8CXH - chains B and C of the 10 polymer chains in the assembly; structure by electron microscopy, 3.20 A resolution.

Chain B (and C):
Protein: Ankyrin repeat family A protein 2, Envelope E protein
From: Zika virus
Notes: chain C of this document is another copy of the same molecule, construct and numbering; everything in this record applies to it too
UniProtKB: chimeric construct of Q9H9E1, A0A142DS37: residues -134 to 0 from Q9H9E1 (ANRA2_HUMAN) positions 1-135 (UniProt number = residue number + 135); residues 1-504 from A0A142DS37 positions 291-794 (UniProt number = residue number + 290)
Sequence (639 residues; numbered -134 to 504; the number before each row is that of its first residue; numbers below 1 keep their minus sign (Met-134 is residue -134)):
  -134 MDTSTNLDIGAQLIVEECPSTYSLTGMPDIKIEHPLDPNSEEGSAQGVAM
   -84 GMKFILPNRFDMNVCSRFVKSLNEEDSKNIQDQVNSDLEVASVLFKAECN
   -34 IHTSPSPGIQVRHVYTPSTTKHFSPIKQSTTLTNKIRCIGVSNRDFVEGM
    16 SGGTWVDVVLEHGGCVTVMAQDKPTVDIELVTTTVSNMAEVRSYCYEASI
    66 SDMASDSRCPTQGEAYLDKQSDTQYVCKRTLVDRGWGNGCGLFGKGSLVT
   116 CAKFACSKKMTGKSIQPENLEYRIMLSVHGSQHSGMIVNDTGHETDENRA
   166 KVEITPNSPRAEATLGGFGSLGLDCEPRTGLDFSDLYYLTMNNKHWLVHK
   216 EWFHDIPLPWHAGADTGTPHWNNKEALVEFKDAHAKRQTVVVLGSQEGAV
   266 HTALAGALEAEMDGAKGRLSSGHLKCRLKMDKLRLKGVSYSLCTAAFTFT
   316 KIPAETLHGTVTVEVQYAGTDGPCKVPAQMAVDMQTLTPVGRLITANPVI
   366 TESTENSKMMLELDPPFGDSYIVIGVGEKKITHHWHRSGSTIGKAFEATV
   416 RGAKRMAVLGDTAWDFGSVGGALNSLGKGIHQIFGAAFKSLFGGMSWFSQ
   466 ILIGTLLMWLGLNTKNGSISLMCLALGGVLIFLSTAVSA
Disordered / not traced: -134 to 0, 151-160, 502-504 (chain C: -134 to 0, 502-504)
Disulfide bonds: Cys92-Cys116, Cys308-Cys339

How chain B and chain C interact:
Pairs across the interface (49):
  Ile4(B) with Phe108(C), hydrophobic
  Gly5(B) with Asp98(C)
  Val6(B) with Asp98(C)
  Ser7(B) with Asp98(C), hydrogen bond; Lys110(C)
  His27(B) with His249(C)
  Asp98(B) with Gly5(C); Val6(C); Ser7(C), hydrogen bond
  Trp101(B) with Ser149(C), hydrogen bond (backbone-side chain); Ile152(C); Lys316(C); Ile317(C); Ala319(C), hydrophobic; Thr327(C); Met375(C), hydrogen bond
  Gly102(B) with Val153(C)
  Phe108(B) with Ile4(C), hydrophobic; Ala319(C), hydrophobic; Glu320(C); Thr321(C); Leu322(C); Thr327(C)
  Lys209(B) with Val257(C), hydrogen bond (side chain-backbone)
  Lys246(B) with Glu274(C), salt bridge
  His249(B) with His27(C); Ser285(C), hydrogen bond
  Lys251(B) with Val153(C)
  Val257(B) with Lys209(C), hydrogen bond (backbone-side chain)
  Gly259(B) with Glu262(C); Gly263(C), hydrogen bond (backbone-backbone); His266(C), hydrogen bond (backbone-side chain)
  Ser260(B) with Ser260(C), hydrogen bond
  Gln261(B) with Gly263(C)
  Glu262(B) with Gly259(C)
  Gly263(B) with Gly259(C), hydrogen bond (backbone-backbone); Gln261(C)
  His266(B) with Gly259(C)
  Glu274(B) with Lys246(C)
  Glu276(B) with Arg252(C), salt bridge
  Lys316(B) with Trp101(C)
  Ile317(B) with Trp101(C), hydrophobic
  Ala319(B) with Trp101(C); Phe108(C), hydrophobic
  Glu320(B) with Phe108(C)
  Thr321(B) with Phe108(C)
  Leu322(B) with Phe108(C)
  Thr327(B) with Trp101(C); Phe108(C)
Other interface residues (no listed pair), chain B (36 interface residues in all): Lys110, Ser149, Leu258, Ala264, Thr267, Ser285, Glu329
Other interface residues (no listed pair), chain C (36 interface residues in all): Val256, Leu258, Ala264

Summary:
The chain B/chain C interface involves 36 residues from each chain, with 11 hydrogen bonds and 2 salt bridges.
Polar contacts include Lys246(B)-Glu274(C), Glu276(B)-Arg252(C) and Ser7(B)-Asp98(C).
Both chains are Ankyrin repeat family A protein 2, Envelope E protein (Zika virus). Entry 8CXH (Structures of
Zika Virus in Complex with Antibodies Targeting E Dimer Epitopes and Basis for Neutralization ...) was
determined by electron microscopy.
